Entry 4FJJ (X-ray diffraction, 1.99 A resolution); this record covers chains A and P of the 3 polymer chains in the assembly.

[Chain A]
Name: DNA polymerase
Organism: Enterobacteria phage RB69
Notes: EC 2.7.7.7
Reference sequence: Q38087 (DPOL_BPR69); residues 1-903 here = UniProt positions 1-903
Sequence (903 residues; row label = number of the first residue in the row):
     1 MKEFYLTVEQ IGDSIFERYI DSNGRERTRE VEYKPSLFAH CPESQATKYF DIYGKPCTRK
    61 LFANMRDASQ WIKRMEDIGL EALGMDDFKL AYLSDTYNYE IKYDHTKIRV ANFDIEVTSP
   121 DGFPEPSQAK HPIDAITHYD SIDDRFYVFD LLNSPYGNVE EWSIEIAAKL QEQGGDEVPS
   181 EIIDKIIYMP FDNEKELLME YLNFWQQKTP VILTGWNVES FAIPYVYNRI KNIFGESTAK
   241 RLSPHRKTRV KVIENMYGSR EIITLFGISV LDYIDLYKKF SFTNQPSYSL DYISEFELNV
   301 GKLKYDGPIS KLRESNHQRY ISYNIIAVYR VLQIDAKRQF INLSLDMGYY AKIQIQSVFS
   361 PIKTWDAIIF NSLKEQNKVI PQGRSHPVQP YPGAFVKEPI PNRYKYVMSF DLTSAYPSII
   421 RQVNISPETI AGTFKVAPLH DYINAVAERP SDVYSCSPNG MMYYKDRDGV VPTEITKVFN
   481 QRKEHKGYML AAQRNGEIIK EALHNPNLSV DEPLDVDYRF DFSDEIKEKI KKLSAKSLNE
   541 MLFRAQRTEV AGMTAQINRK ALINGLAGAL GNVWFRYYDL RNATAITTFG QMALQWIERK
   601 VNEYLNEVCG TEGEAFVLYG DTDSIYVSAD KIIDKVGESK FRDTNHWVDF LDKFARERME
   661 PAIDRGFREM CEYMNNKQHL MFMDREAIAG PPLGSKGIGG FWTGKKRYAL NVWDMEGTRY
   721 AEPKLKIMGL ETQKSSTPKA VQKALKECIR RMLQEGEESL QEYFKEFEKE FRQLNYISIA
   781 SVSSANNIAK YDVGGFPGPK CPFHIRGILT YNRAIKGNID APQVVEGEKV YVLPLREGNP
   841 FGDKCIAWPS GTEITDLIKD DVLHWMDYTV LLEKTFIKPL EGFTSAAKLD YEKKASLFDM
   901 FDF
Not modelled in the structure: 902-903
Differences from the reference sequence: engineered mutation Ala222 (Asp in Q38087), Ala327 (Asp in Q38087), Ala415 (Leu in Q38087), Ala561 (Leu in Q38087), Gly565 (Ser in Q38087), Ala567 (Tyr in Q38087)
Metal / ion sites: Ca2+ site 1 near Glu116 (its only coordinating residue here); Ca2+ site 2: Asp411, Leu412, Asp623 (together with dTTP); Ca2+ site 3: Asn505, Asn507, Lys531; Ca2+ site 4: Asp623 (together with dTTP); Ca2+ site 5 near Glu716 (its only coordinating residue here)
Small-molecule neighbours: dTTP (TTP): Asp411, Leu412, Thr413, Ser414, Ala415, Tyr416, Pro417, Arg482, Lys486, Lys560, Asn564, Thr622, Asp623
Curated features (UniProtKB/Swiss-Prot):
  - region: Thr248 to Thr264 (Beta hairpin), Lys705 to Tyr708 (Binding of DNA in B-conformation), Leu897 to Phe903 (Interaction with the polymerase clamp)
  - binding site (Mg(2+)): Asp114, Glu116, Asp411, Leu412, Asp623
  - binding site (substrate): Ser414, Tyr416, Arg482, Lys560
  - site: Asp621 (Optimization of metal coordination by the polymerase active site), Lys706 (Optimization of metal coordination by the polymerase active site), Asp714 (Essential for viral replication)

[Chain P]
Molecule: DNA primer
Sequence (13 nucleotides; numbered 103 to 115; the number before each row is that of its first residue):
   103 GCGGACTGCT TAC
Modified residues: DOC (2',3'-dideoxycytidine-5'-monophosphate) at position 115

[How chain A and chain P interact]
Pairs across the interface - 28 pairs, chain A then chain P:
  Asn284(A) - DT112(P)  sugar contact
  Asn284(A) - DT113(P)  hydrogen bond to the phosphate
  Asp621(A) - DOC_115(P)  sugar contact
  Thr622(A) - DOC_115(P)  sugar contact
  Tyr626(A) - DOC_115(P)  phosphate contact
  Lys706(A) - DA114(P)  hydrogen bond to the base
  Tyr708(A) - DOC_115(P)  hydrogen bond to the phosphate
  Met728(A) - DA114(P)  phosphate contact
  Met728(A) - DOC_115(P)  phosphate contact
  Gly729(A) - DT113(P)  phosphate contact
  Gly729(A) - DA114(P)  hydrogen bond to the phosphate
  Gln733(A) - DT113(P)  sugar contact
  Gln733(A) - DA114(P)  phosphate contact
  Lys734(A) - DT113(P)  phosphate contact
  Ser735(A) - DT112(P)  phosphate contact
  Ser735(A) - DT113(P)  hydrogen bond to the phosphate
  Ser783(A) - DC111(P)  sugar contact
  Ser783(A) - DT112(P)  phosphate contact
  Ser784(A) - DC111(P)  phosphate contact
  Ser784(A) - DT112(P)  hydrogen bond to the phosphate
  Ala785(A) - DC111(P)  phosphate contact
  Asn786(A) - DC111(P)  hydrogen bond to the phosphate
  Lys790(A) - DG110(P)  salt bridge to the phosphate
  Tyr791(A) - DT109(P)  hydrogen bond to the phosphate
  Tyr791(A) - DG110(P)  hydrogen bond to the phosphate
  Pro802(A) - DG110(P)  sugar contact
  His804(A) - DG110(P)  phosphate contact
  His804(A) - DC111(P)  salt bridge to the phosphate
Interface residues without a listed pair, chain A (26 interface residues in all): Asp623, Lys726, Ile727, Ser736, Val782, Asn787, Lys829

[Summary]
Chain A and chain P form an interface of 26 and 7 residues respectively, with 9 hydrogen bonds and 2 salt
bridges. Among the polar pairs are Lys706(A)-DA114(P), Asn284(A)-DT113(P) and Tyr708(A)-DOC_115(P). Chain A
binds dTTP.
Here chain A is DNA polymerase (Enterobacteria phage RB69) and chain P is DNA primer. Entry 4FJJ (RB69 DNA
polymerase ternary complex with dTTP/dC) was determined by X-ray diffraction, deposited together with 4FJ5,
4FJ7, 4FJ8, 4FJ9, 4FJG, 4FJH and 9 further entries.
